Entry 8OOR (electron microscopy, 2.87 A resolution); this record covers chains F and G of the 10 polymer chains in the assembly.

# Chain F
Name: RuvB-like protein 2
Source organism: Thermochaetoides thermophila
Notes: EC 3.6.4.12
UniProt: G0RYC2 (G0RYC2_CHATD); residue numbers follow UniProt; this construct covers 1-488
Chain sequence (488 residues; each row starts with the number of its first residue):
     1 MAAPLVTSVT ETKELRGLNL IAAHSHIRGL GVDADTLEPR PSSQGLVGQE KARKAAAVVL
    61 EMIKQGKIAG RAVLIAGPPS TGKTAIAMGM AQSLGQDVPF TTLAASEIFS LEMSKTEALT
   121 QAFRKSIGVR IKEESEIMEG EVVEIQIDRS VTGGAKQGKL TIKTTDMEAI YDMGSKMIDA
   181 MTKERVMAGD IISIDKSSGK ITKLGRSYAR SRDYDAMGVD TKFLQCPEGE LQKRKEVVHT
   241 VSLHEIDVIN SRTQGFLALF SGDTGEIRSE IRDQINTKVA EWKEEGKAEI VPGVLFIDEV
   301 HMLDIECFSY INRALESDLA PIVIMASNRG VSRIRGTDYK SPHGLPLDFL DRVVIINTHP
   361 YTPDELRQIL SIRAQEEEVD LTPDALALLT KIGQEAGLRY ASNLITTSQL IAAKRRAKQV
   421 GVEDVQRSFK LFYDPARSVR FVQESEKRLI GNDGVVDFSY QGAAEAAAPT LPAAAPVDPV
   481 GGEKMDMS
Not modelled in the structure: 1-16, 151-155, 461-488
Ligand contacts: ADP (adenosine-5'-diphosphate): Ala23, His24, His26, Ile27, Gly45, Leu46, Val47, Gln49, Pro78, Pro79, Ser80, Thr81, Gly82, Lys83, Thr84, Ala85, Tyr361, Ile369, Leu398, Arg399

# Chain G
Name: Chromatin-remodeling ATPase Ino80
Source organism: Thermochaetoides thermophila
Chain sequence (1134 residues; row label = number of the first residue in the row):
   718 LELKFQSKGY NQIYDQIWRD LARKDVSKVF RLATDSYATK ASNLKKTAIL ASKEAKRWQL
   778 RTNKGTKDLQ ARAKRVMRDM MGFWKRNERE ERDLRKAAER LELENARKEE ADREAARQRR
   838 KLNFLISQTE LYSHFISKKI KTHEVERSTD HPDVATDEKD KIPEPTLNIN VPEPTGPIAP
   898 KVTDFNSLDF DNEDESALQA AAMANAQNAI AEAQKKAREF NKDETKLDED GEMNFQHPEL
   958 TEFEVAQPKL LNCQLKEYQL KGLNWLVNLY EQGINGILAD EMGLGKTVQS ISVMAYLAER
  1018 YDIWGPFLVV APASTLHNWQ QEVSKFVPDF KVLPYWGTAA DRKVLRKFWD RKHTTYKKDS
  1078 PFHVMITSYQ LVVSDVAYFQ KMKWQYMILD EAQAIKSSQS SRWKCLLGFH CRNRLLLTGT
  1138 PIQNNMQELW ALLHFIMPSL FDSHDEFSEW FSKDIESHAQ SNTKLNEDQL KRLHMILKPF
  1198 MLRRVKKHVQ KELGDKIEID VFCELSYRQR AMYQSLRNQI SIMDLIEKAT VGDNEDSATL
  1258 MNLVMQFRKV CNHPDLFERA DTSSPFFCGH FAETGSFLRE GTNVALGYST RSLVEYRLPR
  1318 LIWCDGGRLD KPGPGNLVAG FRSKYLNHMM NIWTPENIRS SLEGIENFTW LRFVDTSLQE
  1378 AYRASHTDVF ARAVDLASKQ NRLGHMQIVY DEPEDKKWTP VHALFQICER ENPKAVAEIT
  1438 TEGVLRDLMN IARVKYRELG LCRLEKAARP RASAPPIEVV CDSRSAVIER ENIMFHPAMR
  1498 KALFGPTPSE IKEASFGPRP VTLYPPRALL PAPDHDKQRF TNITVPSMAR FVTDSGKLAK
  1558 LDELLRELKE GGHRVLLYFQ MTRMIDLMEE YLTYRNYKYC RLDGSTKLED RRDTVADFQT
  1618 RPEIFIFLLS TRAGGLGINL TTADTVIFYD SDWNPTIDSQ AMDRAHRLGQ TKQVTVYRLI
  1678 TRGTIEERIR KRALQKEEVQ RVVITGTGSV DFSGRRPPEN RNRDIAMWLA DDEQAEMIER
  1738 REKELIESGE YDKIMQQRRK GGKRKRGAAN GDTVPSLEDM YHEGEGHFDD NKGSGAATPV
  1798 DADSLGRGGK RKKAGGSKKA KTTKQRLAIA DGEIDIDYKD DDDKGTDYKD DDDK
Not modelled in the structure: 718-1220, 1242-1255, 1597-1851

# Interface between chain F and chain G
Pairs across the interface (63; chain F residue first):
  Gln96(F) with Ile1362(G)
  Ile131(F) with Leu1421(G), hydrophobic; Phe1422(G), hydrophobic
  Glu133(F) with Val1418(G)
  Ser135(F) with Arg1369(G)
  Glu139(F) with Arg1356(G), salt bridge
  Ser150(F) with Arg1516(G), hydrogen bond (backbone-side chain)
  Lys156(F) with Arg1516(G)
  Glu184(F) with Gln1376(G); Arg1380(G), salt bridge
  Asp195(F) with Arg1369(G), salt bridge
  Ser198(F) with Arg1369(G)
  Lys200(F) with Ser1374(G)
  Ile201(F) with Gln1376(G)
  Thr202(F) with Pro1352(G); Ser1374(G), hydrogen bond; Leu1375(G); Gln1376(G), hydrogen bond (side chain-backbone)
  Lys203(F) with Gln1376(G)
  Val219(F) with Lys1341(G), hydrogen bond (backbone-side chain); His1345(G)
  Asp220(F) with His1345(G)
  Thr221(F) with Lys1341(G), hydrogen bond (backbone-side chain)
  Lys222(F) with Met1346(G)
  Leu224(F) with Glu1353(G)
  Lys235(F) with Glu1360(G), salt bridge
  Val237(F) with Glu1360(G)
  Val238(F) with Gly1361(G), hydrogen bond (backbone-backbone)
  His239(F) with Leu1359(G); Gly1361(G); Thr1366(G); Phe1370(G)
  Thr240(F) with Gly1361(G), hydrogen bond (backbone-backbone); Ile1362(G); Thr1366(G)
  Val241(F) with Phe1422(G), hydrophobic
  Glu245(F) with Trp1367(G)
  Ile246(F) with Ile1424(G), hydrophobic
  Ile249(F) with Val1371(G), hydrophobic
  Asn250(F) with Phe1422(G), hydrogen bond (side chain-backbone); Gln1423(G); Ile1424(G), hydrogen bond (side chain-backbone); Cys1425(G), hydrogen bond (side chain-backbone)
  Gln254(F) with Ala1381(G); Arg1389(G), hydrogen bond
  Phe256(F) with Trp1350(G), hydrophobic; Trp1367(G), hydrophobic
  Leu257(F) with Trp1350(G), hydrophobic; Ala1381(G); Arg1389(G)
  Leu259(F) with Trp1367(G)
  Phe260(F) with Ile1349(G), hydrophobic; Trp1350(G), hydrophobic; Phe1365(G), hydrophobic; Trp1367(G), hydrophobic
  Gln274(F) with Cys1425(G); Glu1428(G), hydrogen bond (side chain-backbone)
  Lys278(F) with Lys1414(G); Ile1424(G); Glu1428(G)
  Trp282(F) with Leu1421(G), hydrophobic; Phe1422(G), hydrophobic; Ile1424(G), hydrophobic
Other interface residues (no listed pair), chain F (44 interface residues in all): Ser197, Leu204, Thr253, Ile271, Ile275, Glu281, Lys287
Other interface residues (no listed pair), chain G (42 interface residues in all): Ser1340, Asn1364, Thr1373, Glu1377, Ala1378, Ser1382, Leu1393, Lys1396, His1419

# Overview
Chain F and chain G form an interface of 44 and 42 residues respectively, with 12 hydrogen bonds and 4 salt
bridges. Polar pairs include Glu139(F)-Arg1356(G), Glu184(F)-Arg1380(G) and Asp195(F)-Arg1369(G). Ligands of
chain F: ADP.
Chain F is RuvB-like protein 2 and chain G is Chromatin-remodeling ATPase Ino80, both from Thermochaetoides
thermophila; the structure, CryoEM Structure INO80core Hexasome complex Rvb core refinement state2, was
determined by electron microscopy (same publication as 8OO7, 8OO9, 8OOA, 8OOC, 8OOF, 8OOP, 8OOS and 8OOT).
